PDB entry 7UNP | X-ray diffraction, 2.00 A resolution | chain A

[Chain A]
Name: Glucanase
Source organism: Acetivibrio thermocellus
Notes: EC 3.2.1.-
Reference sequence: A3DCY5 (A3DCY5_ACET2); residues 19-627 here correspond to UniProt positions 28-636 (UniProt number = residue number + 9)
Sequence (626 residues; numbered 18 to 643; the number before each row is that of its first residue):
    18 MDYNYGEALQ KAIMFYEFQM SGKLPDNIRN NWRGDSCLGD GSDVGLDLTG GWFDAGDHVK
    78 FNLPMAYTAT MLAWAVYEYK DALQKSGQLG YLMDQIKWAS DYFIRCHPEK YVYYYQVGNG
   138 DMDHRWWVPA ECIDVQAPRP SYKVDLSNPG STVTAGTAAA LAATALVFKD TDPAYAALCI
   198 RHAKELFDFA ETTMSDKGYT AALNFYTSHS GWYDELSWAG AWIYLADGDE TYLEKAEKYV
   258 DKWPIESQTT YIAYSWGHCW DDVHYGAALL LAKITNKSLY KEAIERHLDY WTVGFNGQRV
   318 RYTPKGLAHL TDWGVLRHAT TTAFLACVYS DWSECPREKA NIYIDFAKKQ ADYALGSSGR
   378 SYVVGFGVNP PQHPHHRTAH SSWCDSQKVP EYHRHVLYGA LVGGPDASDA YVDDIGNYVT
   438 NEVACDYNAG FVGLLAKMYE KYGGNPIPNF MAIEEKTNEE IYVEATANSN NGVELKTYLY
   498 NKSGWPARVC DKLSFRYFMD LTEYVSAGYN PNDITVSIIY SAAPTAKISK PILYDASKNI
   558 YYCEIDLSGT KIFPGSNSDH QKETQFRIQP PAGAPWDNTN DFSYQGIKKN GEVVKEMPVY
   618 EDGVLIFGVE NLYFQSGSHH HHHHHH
Disordered / not traced: 18, 627-643
Sequence notes: initiating methionine (18); conflict Val621 (Ile630 in A3DCY5); expression tag (628-643)
Metal / ion sites: Ca2+ site 1: Ser227, Gly228, Asp231; Ca2+ site 2: Asp517, Glu520, Asp594, Asn597, Asp598

[Overview]
Ser227, Gly228 and Asp231 form the Ca2+ site 1. The Ca2+ site 2 is built by Asp517, Glu520, Asp594, Asn597 and
Asp598.
Chain A is Glucanase (Acetivibrio thermocellus); the structure, Crystal structure of the CelR catalytic domain
and CBM3c, was determined by X-ray diffraction, deposited together with 7V0I.
